Entry 7QVJ (X-ray diffraction, 1.68 A resolution); this record covers chain A.

Chain A:
Protein: Estrogen receptor
Source organism: Homo sapiens
UniProtKB: P03372 (ESR1_HUMAN); residue numbers follow UniProt; this construct covers 307-554
Amino-acid sequence (252 residues; each row starts with the number of its first residue):
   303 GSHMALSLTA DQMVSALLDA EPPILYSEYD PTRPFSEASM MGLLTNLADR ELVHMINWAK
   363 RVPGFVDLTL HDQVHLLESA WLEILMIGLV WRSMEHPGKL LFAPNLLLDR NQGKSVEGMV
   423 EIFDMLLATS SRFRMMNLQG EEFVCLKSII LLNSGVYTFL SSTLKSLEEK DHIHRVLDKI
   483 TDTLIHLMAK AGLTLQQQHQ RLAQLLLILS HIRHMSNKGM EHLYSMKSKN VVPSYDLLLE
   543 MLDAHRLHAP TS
Unresolved in the structure: 337-338, 462-467, 529-532, 553-554
Differences from the reference sequence: expression tag (303-306); engineered mutation Ser-381 (Cys in P03372), Ser-417 (Cys in P03372), Ser-530 (Cys in P03372), Ser-536 (Leu in P03372)
Small-molecule neighbours: H09 (2,2-bis(fluoranyl)-3-[(1R,3R)-1-[6-fluoranyl-3-[2-(3-fluoranylpropylamino)ethoxy]-2-methyl-phenyl]-3-methyl-1,3,4,9-tetrahydropyrido[3,4-b]indol-2-yl]propan-1-ol): Met-343, Leu-346, Thr-347, Leu-349, Ala-350, Asp-351, Glu-353, Leu-354, Trp-383, Leu-384, Leu-387, Met-388, Leu-391, Arg-394, Phe-404, Ile-424, Phe-425, Leu-428, Lys-520, Gly-521, His-524, Leu-525, Val-533, Val-534, Pro-535, Leu-539

Overview:
Bound to chain A: compound H09.
Chain A is Estrogen receptor (Homo sapiens); the structure, Estrogen receptor alpha in complex with compound
29, was determined by X-ray diffraction (same publication as 7QVL).
